7FFN - chains K and O of the 5 polymer chains in the assembly; structure by electron microscopy, 3.00 A resolution.

== Chain K ==
Protein: Capsid protein
Source organism: Venezuelan equine encephalitis virus (strain TC-83)
Notes: EC 3.4.21.90
UniProtKB: P05674 (POLS_EEVV8); residues 1-275 here = UniProt positions 1-275
Chain sequence (275 residues; row label = number of the first residue in the row):
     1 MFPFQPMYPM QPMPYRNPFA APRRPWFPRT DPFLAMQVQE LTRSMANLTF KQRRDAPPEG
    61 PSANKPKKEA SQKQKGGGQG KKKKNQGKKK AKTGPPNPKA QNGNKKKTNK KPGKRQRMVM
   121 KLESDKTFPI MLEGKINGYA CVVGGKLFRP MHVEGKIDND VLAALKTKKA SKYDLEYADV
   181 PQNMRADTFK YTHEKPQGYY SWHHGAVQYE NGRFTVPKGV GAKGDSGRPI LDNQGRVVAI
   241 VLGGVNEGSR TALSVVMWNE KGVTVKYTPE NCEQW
Not modelled in the structure: 1-112
Sequence notes: engineered mutation Asn64 (Lys in P05674)
Swiss-Prot annotation at these positions:
  - region: Met1 to Phe33 (Necessary for nucleocapsid assembly and virus assembly), Phe33 to Lys68 (Host transcription inhibition), Ala91 to Thr127 (Binding to the viral RNA), Pro112 to Lys126 (Ribosome-binding)
  - motif: Leu41 to Leu48 (Supraphysiological nuclear export signal)
  - active site (Charge relay system): His152, Asp174, Ser226
  - site: Tyr200 (Involved in dimerization of the capsid protein), Asn233 (Involved in dimerization of the capsid protein), Trp275 (Cleavage)
  - modified residue: Thr93 (Phosphothreonine), Thr108 (Phosphothreonine), Ser124 (Phosphoserine), Thr127 (Phosphothreonine)

== Chain O ==
Protein: Spike glycoprotein E1
Source organism: Venezuelan equine encephalitis virus (strain TC-83)
UniProtKB: P05674 (POLS_EEVV8); residues 1-442 here correspond to UniProt positions 813-1254 (UniProt number = residue number + 812)
Chain sequence (442 residues; row label = number of the first residue in the row):
     1 YEHATTMPSQ AGISYNTIVN RAGYAPLPIS ITPTKIKLIP TVNLEYVTCH YKTGMDSPAI
    61 KCCGSQECTP TYRPDEQCKV FTGVYPFMWG GAYCFCDTEN TQVSKAYVMK SDDCLADHAE
   121 AYKAHTASVQ AFLNITVGEH SIVTTVYVNG ETPVNFNGVK ITAGPLSTAW TPFDRKIVQY
   181 AGEIYNYDFP EYGAGQPGAF GDIQSRTVSS SDLYANTNLV LQRPKAGAIH VPYTQAPSGF
   241 EQWKKDKAPS LKFTAPFGCE IYTNPIRAEN CAVGSIPLAF DIPDALFTRV SETPTLSAAE
   301 CTLNECVYSS DFGGIATVKY SASKSGKCAV HVPSGTATLK EAAVELTEQG SATIHFSTAN
   361 IHPEFRLQIC TSYVTCKGDC HPPKDHIVTH PQYHAQTFTA AVSKTAWTWL TSLLGGSAVI
   421 IIIGLVLATI VAMYVLTNQK HN
Disulfides: Cys62-Cys94, Cys63-Cys96, Cys259-Cys271, Cys301-Cys376, Cys306-Cys380, Cys328-Cys370
Swiss-Prot annotation at these positions:
  - region: Val84 to Thr101 (E1 fusion peptide loop)
  - glycosylation: Asn134 (N-linked (GlcNAc...) asparagine)

== Chain K / chain O interface ==
Pairs across the interface (9; chain K residue first):
  Tyr173(K) with Gln439(O), hydrogen bond
  Gly212(K) with Asn442(O)
  Met257(K) with Asn442(O)
  Asn259(K) with Asn438(O)
  Lys261(K) with Asn438(O); His441(O)
  Thr264(K) with Gln439(O), hydrogen bond (backbone-side chain)
  Val265(K) with Gln439(O)
  Lys266(K) with Gln439(O)
Other interface residues (no listed pair), chain K (11 interface residues in all): Tyr209, Trp258, Val263

== Overview ==
The interface between chain K and chain O involves 11 residues on one side and 4 on the other, with 2 hydrogen
bonds. Polar contacts include Tyr173(K)-Gln439(O) and Thr264(K)-Gln439(O). From UniProt: 3 active-site
residues on chain K.
Chain K is Capsid protein and chain O is Spike glycoprotein E1, both from Venezuelan equine encephalitis virus
(strain TC-83); the structure, Cryo-EM structure of VEEV VLP-LDLRAD3-D1 complex at the 5-fold axes, was
determined by electron microscopy (same publication as 7FFE, 7FFF, 7FFL, 7FFO and 7FFQ).
